Entry 4GXV (X-ray diffraction, 1.45 A resolution); this record covers chains H and L.

# Chain H
Name: Antibody 1F1, heavy chain
From: Homo sapiens
Notes: antibody fragment or engineered binder
Amino-acid sequence (231 residues; numbered 1 to 218 plus 13 insertion-coded residues; the number before each row is that of its first residue; a row labelled like 82A-82C holds insertion residues (82A, then the next letters in order)):
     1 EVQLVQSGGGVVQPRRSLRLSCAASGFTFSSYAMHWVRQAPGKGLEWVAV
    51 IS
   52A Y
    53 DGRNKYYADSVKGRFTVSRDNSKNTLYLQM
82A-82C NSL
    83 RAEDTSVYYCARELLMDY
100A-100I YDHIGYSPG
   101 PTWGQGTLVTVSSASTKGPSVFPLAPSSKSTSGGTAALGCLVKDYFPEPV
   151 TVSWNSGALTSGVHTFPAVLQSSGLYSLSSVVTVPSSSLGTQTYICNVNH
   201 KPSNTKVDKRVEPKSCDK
Not modelled in the structure: 216-218
Modified positions: Glu1 (pyroglutamic acid; PCA)
Disulfides: Cys22-Cys92, Cys140-Cys196

# Chain L
Name: Antibody 1F1, light chain
From: Homo sapiens
Notes: antibody fragment or engineered binder
Amino-acid sequence (217 residues; each row starts with the number of its first residue; note: 1 number in that range is skipped by the numbering (no residue carries it; nothing is unmodelled there); a row labelled like 27A-27B holds insertion residues (27A, then the next letters in order)):
     1 EPVLTQPPS
    11 ASGSPGQRVTISCSGSS
27A-27B SN
    28 IGSYTVNWYQQLPGTAPKLLIYSLNQRPSGVPDRFSGSKSGTSASLAISG
    78 LQSEDEAVYYCAAWDDSL
95A-95C SAH
    96 VVFGGGTKLTV
  106A L
   107 GQPKAAPSVTLFPPSSEELQANKATLVCLISDFYPGAVTVAWKADSSPVK
   157 AGVETTTPSKQSNNKYAASSYLSLTPEQWKSHRSYSCQVTHEGSTVEKTV
   207 APTECS
Not modelled in the structure: 210-212
Modified positions: Glu1 (pyroglutamic acid; PCA)
Disulfides: Cys23-Cys88, Cys134-Cys193

# Interface between chain H and chain L
Pairs across the interface (75):
  Gln39(H) - Gln38(L)  hydrogen bond
  Gln39(H) - Tyr87(L)  hydrogen bond
  Gly42(H) - Thr163(L)
  Lys43(H) - Tyr87(L)
  Gly44(H) - Tyr87(L)
  Leu45(H) - Pro44(L)  hydrophobic
  Leu45(H) - Tyr87(L)
  Leu45(H) - Phe98(L)
  Trp47(H) - His95C(L)
  Trp47(H) - Val96(L)
  Trp47(H) - Phe98(L)
  Asp61(H) - Ser95A(L)  hydrogen bond
  Lys64(H) - Ser95A(L)  hydrogen bond
  Tyr91(H) - Gln38(L)
  Tyr91(H) - Thr42(L)
  Tyr91(H) - Ala43(L)  hydrophobic
  Tyr91(H) - Pro44(L)
  Leu96(H) - Leu46(L)  hydrophobic
  Leu96(H) - Tyr49(L)  hydrophobic
  Leu96(H) - Ser50(L)
  Asp100B(H) - Tyr31(L)
  His100C(H) - Ser30(L)
  His100C(H) - Tyr31(L)
  His100C(H) - Thr32(L)
  Ile100D(H) - Tyr31(L)
  Ile100D(H) - Trp91(L)
  Gly100E(H) - Tyr31(L)
  Gly100E(H) - Trp91(L)
  Tyr100F(H) - Trp91(L)
  Tyr100F(H) - Val96(L)
  Ser100G(H) - Asn34(L)  hydrogen bond
  Pro100H(H) - Asn34(L)  hydrogen bond (backbone-side chain)
  Pro100H(H) - Tyr36(L)  hydrogen bond (backbone-side chain)
  Pro100H(H) - Val96(L)
  Gly100I(H) - Leu46(L)
  Pro101(H) - Leu46(L)
  Trp103(H) - Tyr36(L)  hydrophobic
  Trp103(H) - Pro44(L)
  Gly104(H) - Ala43(L)
  Phe122(H) - Ser121(L)
  Phe122(H) - Glu123(L)
  Phe122(H) - Glu124(L)
  Pro123(H) - Ser121(L)
  Pro123(H) - Glu123(L)
  Leu124(H) - Phe118(L)  hydrophobic
  Ala125(H) - Phe118(L)
  Lys129(H) - Thr205(L)  hydrogen bond (side chain-backbone)
  Ala137(H) - Phe118(L)
  Leu141(H) - Tyr177(L)  hydrophobic
  Lys143(H) - Glu124(L)  salt bridge
  Lys143(H) - Lys129(L)
  Lys143(H) - Thr131(L)  hydrogen bond
  His164(H) - Ser137(L)
  His164(H) - Gln167(L)
  His164(H) - Ala173(L)
  Phe166(H) - Leu135(L)  hydrophobic
  Phe166(H) - Ile136(L)
  Phe166(H) - Ala174(L)
  Pro167(H) - Thr162(L)
  Pro167(H) - Ser165(L)
  Pro167(H) - Ser175(L)
  Ala168(H) - Thr162(L)
  Val169(H) - Glu160(L)
  Val169(H) - Thr162(L)
  Val169(H) - Tyr177(L)  hydrophobic
  Leu170(H) - Glu160(L)
  Gln171(H) - Glu160(L)
  Ser172(H) - Glu160(L)  hydrogen bond (backbone-side chain)
  Leu178(H) - Tyr177(L)
  Ser179(H) - Val133(L)
  Ser179(H) - Tyr177(L)  hydrogen bond
  Val181(H) - Leu135(L)  hydrophobic
  Lys209(H) - Glu123(L)  salt bridge
  Lys214(H) - Pro119(L)
  Lys214(H) - Pro120(L)
Other interface residues (no listed pair), chain H (51 interface residues in all): His35, Val37, Glu46, Tyr58, Tyr59, Ser130, Leu138, Gly139, Ser177
Other interface residues (no listed pair), chain L (45 interface residues in all): Ala95B, Gly100, Thr116, Thr161, Val206

# In short
51 residues of chain H face 45 of chain L across their interface; the contacts include 11 hydrogen bonds and 2
salt bridges. Among the polar pairs are Lys143(H)-Glu124(L), Lys209(H)-Glu123(L) and Gln39(H)-Gln38(L).
Chain H is Antibody 1F1, heavy chain and chain L is Antibody 1F1, light chain, both from Homo sapiens; the
structure, Crystal structure of anti-influenza virus antibody 1F1, was determined by X-ray diffraction (same
publication as 4GXU and 4GXX).
